Entry 8WB3 (X-ray diffraction, 2.49 A resolution); this record covers chain A.

[Chain A]
Molecule: Ferritin heavy chain
Source organism: Homo sapiens
Notes: EC 1.16.3.1
Reference sequence: P02794 (FRIH_HUMAN); residues 0-182 here correspond to UniProt positions 1-183 (UniProt number = residue number + 1)
Sequence (183 residues; each row starts with the number of its first residue; numbering starts at 0):
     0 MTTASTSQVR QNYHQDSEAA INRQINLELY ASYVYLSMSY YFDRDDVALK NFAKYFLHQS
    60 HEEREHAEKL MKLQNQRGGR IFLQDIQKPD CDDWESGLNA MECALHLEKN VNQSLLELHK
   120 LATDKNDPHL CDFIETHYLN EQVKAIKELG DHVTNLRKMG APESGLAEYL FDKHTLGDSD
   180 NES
Disordered / not traced: 0-4, 177-182
Sequence notes: engineered mutation Gln86 (Lys87 in P02794)
Metal / ion sites: Fe ion site 1: Glu27, Glu62, His65; Ca2+ site 1: Asp84, Gln86; Fe ion site 2 near Glu107 (its only coordinating residue here); Ca2+ site 2: Asp131, Glu134
UniProt features mapped onto this chain:
  - binding site (Fe cation): Glu27, Glu62, His65, Glu107, Gln141
  - site: Arg22 (Essential for association with cargo receptor NCOA4)
  - modified residue: Met0 (N-acetylmethionine), Thr1 (N-acetylthreonine), Ser178 (Phosphoserine), Ser182 (Phosphoserine)

[In short]
Glu27, Glu62 and His65 form the Fe ion site 1. Asp84 and Gln86 coordinate Ca2+ site 1. UniProt lists 5 Fe
cation-binding residues.
Chain A is Ferritin heavy chain (Homo sapiens); the structure, Human H Chain Ferritin mutant-K86Q with 2
Fe(III)/subunit loading, was determined by X-ray diffraction (same publication as 8W91, 8W92, 8W93, 8W94 and
8W95).
